PDB entry 4DUY | X-ray diffraction, 3.39 A resolution | chains A and I of the 21 polymer chains in the assembly

[Chain A]
Molecule: 16S rRNA
Source organism: Thermus thermophilus
Sequence (1522 nucleotides; numbered 0 to 1544 plus 19 insertion-coded residues; 42 numbers in that range are skipped by the numbering (no residue carries them; nothing is unmodelled there); the number before each row is that of its first residue; a row labelled like 190A-190L holds insertion residues (190A, then the next letters in order); numbering starts at 0):
     0 UUUGUUGGAG AGUCUGAUCC UGGCUCAGGG UGAACGCUGG CGGCGUGCCU AAGACAUGCA
    60 AGUCGUGCGG G
    73 CCGCGGGGUU UU
    88 ACUCCG
    95 UGGUC
   101 AGCGGCGGAC GGGUGAGUAA CGCGUGGGU
  129A G
   130 ACCUACCCGG AAGAGGGGGA CAACCCGGGG AAACUCGGGC UAAUCCCCCA UGUGGACCCG
   190 C
190A-190L CCCUUGGGGUGU
   191 GUCCAAAGGG CUUU
   216 GCCCGCUUCC GGAUGGGCCC GCGUCCCAUC AGCUAGUUGG UGGGGUAAUG GCCCACCAAG
   276 GCGACGACGG GUAGCCGGUC UGAGAGGAUG GCCGGCCACA GGGGCACUGA GACACGGGCC
   336 CCACUCCUAC GGGAGGCAGC AGUUAGGAAU CUUCCGCAAU GGGCGCAAGC CUGACGGAGC
   396 GACGCCGCUU GGAGGAAGAA GCCCUUCGGG GUGUAAACUC CUGAA
   442 CCCGGGACGA AACCCCCGAC GA
   474 GGGGACUGAC GGUACCGGG
   494 GUAAUAGCGC CGGCCAACUC CGUGCCAGCA GCCGCGGUAA UACGGAGGGC GCGAGCGUUA
   554 CCCGGAUUCA CUGGGCGUAA AGGGCGUGUA GGCGGCCUGG GGCGUCCCAU GUGAAAGACC
   614 ACGGCUCAAC CGUGGGGGAG CGUGGGAUAC GCUCAGGCUA GACGGUGGGA GAGGGUGGUG
   674 GAAUUCCCGG AGUAGCGGUG AAAUGCGCAG AUACCGGGAG GAACGCCGAU GGCGAAGGCA
   734 GCCACCUGGU CCACCCGUGA CGCUGAGGCG CGAAAGCGUG GGGAGCAAAC CGGAUUAGAU
   794 ACCCGGGUAG UCCACGCCCU AAACGAUGCG CGCUAGGUCU CUGGGUCU
   848 CCUGGGGGCC GAAGCUAACG CGUUAAGCGC GCCGCCUGGG GAGUACGGCC GCAAGGCUGA
   908 AACUCAAAGG AAUUGACGGG GGCCCGCACA AGCGGUGGAG CAUGUGGUUU AAUUCGAAGX
   968 AACGCGAAGA ACCUUACCAG GCCUUGACAU GCUAGG
 1003A G
  1004 AACCCGGGUG AAAGCCUGGG GUGCCCC
1030A-1030D GCGA
  1031 GGGGAGCCCU AGCACAGGUG CUGCAUGGCC GUCGUCAGCU CGUGCCGUGA GGUGUUGGGU
  1091 UAAGUCCCGC AACGAGCGCA ACCCCCGCCG UUAGUUGCCA GCGGUUCGGC CGGGCACUCU
  1151 AACGGGACUG CCCGCGAAA
  1171 GCGGGAGGAA GGAGGGGACG ACGUCUGGUC AGCAUGGCCC UUACGGCCUG GGCGACACAC
  1231 GUGCUACAAU GCCCACUACA AAGCGAUGCC ACCCGGCAAC GGGGAGCUAA UCGCAAAAAG
  1291 GUGGGCCCAG UUCGGAUUGG GGUCUGCAAC CCGACCCCAU GAAGCCGGAA UCGCUAGUAA
  1351 UCGCGGAUCA G
 1361A C
  1362 CAUGCCGCGG UGAAUACGUU CCCGGGCCUU GUACACACXG CCXGUXACGC CAUGGGAGCG
  1422 GGCUCUACCC GAAGUCGCCG GG
  1446 AGCCUACGGG
  1459 CAGGCGCCGA GGGUAGGGCC CGUGACUGGG GCGAAGUCGU AACAAGGUAG CUGUACCGGA
  1519 AGGUGCGGCU GGAUCCACUC CUUUCU
Disordered / not traced: 0-4, 1534-1538
Modified / non-standard residues: PSU (pseudouridine-5'-monophosphate) at position 516, 7MG (7N-methyl-8-hydroguanosine-5'-monophosphate) at position 527, M2G (N2-dimethylguanosine-5'-monophosphate) at position 966, 5MC (5-methylcytidine-5'-monophosphate) at position 967, 2MG (2N-methylguanosine-5'-monophosphate) at position 1207, 5MC (5-methylcytidine-5'-monophosphate) at position 1400, 4OC (4n,o2'-methylcytidine-5'-monophosphate) at position 1402, 5MC (5-methylcytidine-5'-monophosphate) at position 1404, 5MC (5-methylcytidine-5'-monophosphate) at position 1407, UR3 (3-methyluridine-5'-monophoshate) at position 1498, MA6 (6N-dimethyladenosine-5'-monophoshate) at position 1518, MA6 (6N-dimethyladenosine-5'-monophoshate) at position 1519, PSU (pseudouridine-5'-monophosphate) at position 1540, PSU (pseudouridine-5'-monophosphate) at position 1541
Sequence notes: engineered mutation C13 (U659 in M26923.1); conflict C1534 (A2157 in M26923.1), A1535 (C2158 in M26923.1)
Ion coordination: Mg2+ site 1 near U5 (its only coordinating residue here); Mg2+ site 2 near U12 (its only coordinating residue here); Mg2+ site 3 near U14 (its only coordinating residue here); Mg2+ site 4 near G21 (its only coordinating residue here); Mg2+ site 5: C58, U387; Mg2+ site 6: A59, U387; Mg2+ site 7: G61, G105; Mg2+ site 8 near G70 (its only coordinating residue here); Mg2+ site 9 near U83 (its only coordinating residue here); Mg2+ site 10: G107, G324; Mg2+ site 11 near A109 (its only coordinating residue here); Mg2+ site 12 near G111 (its only coordinating residue here); 94 more Mg2+ sites not listed

[Chain I]
Name: ribosomal protein S9
Source organism: Thermus thermophilus
UniProtKB: P80374 (RS9_THET8); residues 1-128 here = UniProt positions 1-128
Chain sequence (128 residues; numbered 1 to 128; the number before each row is that of its first residue):
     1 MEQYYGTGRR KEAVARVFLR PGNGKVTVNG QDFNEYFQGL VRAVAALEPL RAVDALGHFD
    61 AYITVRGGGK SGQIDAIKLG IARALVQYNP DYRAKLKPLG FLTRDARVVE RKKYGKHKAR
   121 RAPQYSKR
Disordered / not traced: 1
Ion coordination: Mg2+ near Val-109 (its only coordinating residue here)

[How chain A and chain I interact]
Pairs across the interface - 115 pairs, chain A then chain I:
  G941(A) with Arg-121(I), base contact
  G942(A) with Gln-124(I), hydrogen bond to the base
  U943(A) with Gln-124(I), hydrogen bond to the sugar
  M2G_966(A) with Arg-128(I), base contact
  5MC_967(A) with Arg-128(I), hydrogen bond to the phosphate
  A968(A) with Arg-128(I), salt bridge to the phosphate
  C970(A) with Ser-126(I), base contact
  C1116(A) with Val-108(I), sugar contact
  G1117(A) with Arg-104(I), hydrogen bond to the phosphate
  C1118(A) with Arg-9(I), salt bridge to the phosphate; Arg-83(I), hydrogen bond to the phosphate; Arg-104(I), salt bridge to the phosphate
  C1119(A) with Arg-9(I), salt bridge to the phosphate; Arg-83(I), salt bridge to the phosphate
  C1128(A) with Arg-16(I), sugar contact; Arg-66(I), salt bridge to the phosphate
  C1129(A) with Tyr-62(I), phosphate contact
  A1130(A) with Gln-3(I), hydrogen bond to the sugar; Phe-18(I), sugar contact; Arg-20(I), hydrogen bond to the phosphate; Tyr-62(I), sugar contact
  G1131(A) with Arg-20(I), salt bridge to the phosphate
  C1147(A) with Tyr-5(I), hydrogen bond to the sugar; Arg-16(I), hydrogen bond to the base
  U1148(A) with Tyr-5(I), sugar contact; Thr-7(I), hydrogen bond to the phosphate; Arg-9(I), phosphate contact; Val-14(I), phosphate contact; Arg-16(I), sugar contact
  C1149(A) with Arg-9(I), salt bridge to the phosphate; Val-14(I), phosphate contact
  G1177(A) with Lys-97(I), salt bridge to the phosphate
  G1178(A) with Arg-93(I), salt bridge to the phosphate; Lys-97(I), hydrogen bond to the base
  A1179(A) with Arg-93(I), salt bridge to the phosphate; Leu-102(I), sugar contact; Thr-103(I), phosphate contact; Arg-104(I), hydrogen bond to the sugar
  A1180(A) with Thr-103(I), hydrogen bond to the phosphate
  G1186(A) with Lys-113(I), phosphate contact
  G1187(A) with Arg-111(I), hydrogen bond to the sugar; Lys-113(I), phosphate contact
  A1188(A) with Tyr-114(I), phosphate contact
  C1230(A) with Lys-127(I), phosphate contact
  G1231(A) with Ser-126(I), phosphate contact; Lys-127(I), salt bridge to the phosphate
  U1232(A) with Gln-124(I), hydrogen bond to the phosphate; Tyr-125(I), phosphate contact; Ser-126(I), phosphate contact
  G1233(A) with His-117(I), salt bridge to the phosphate; Pro-123(I), phosphate contact; Gln-124(I), hydrogen bond to the phosphate
  A1248(A) with Tyr-36(I), sugar contact; Lys-70(I), hydrogen bond to the sugar
  C1249(A) with Tyr-36(I), sugar contact; Gly-68(I), hydrogen bond to the sugar; Gly-69(I), sugar contact; Lys-70(I), sugar contact; Gln-73(I), hydrogen bond to the sugar
  A1250(A) with Arg-66(I), phosphate contact; Gly-67(I), hydrogen bond to the phosphate; Gly-68(I), sugar contact
  A1251(A) with Glu-12(I), sugar contact; Gly-67(I), phosphate contact
  G1290(A) with Leu-40(I), sugar contact
  G1291(A) with Gln-38(I), hydrogen bond to the sugar; Gly-39(I), sugar contact
  U1292(A) with Gln-38(I), sugar contact
  C1342(A) with Gln-124(I), sugar contact; Tyr-125(I), hydrogen bond to the phosphate
  G1343(A) with Arg-121(I), sugar contact; Ala-122(I), hydrogen bond to the sugar; Tyr-125(I), hydrogen bond to the phosphate
  C1344(A) with Arg-120(I), sugar contact
  U1345(A) with Arg-120(I), salt bridge to the phosphate
  A1346(A) with Arg-120(I), salt bridge to the phosphate
  G1347(A) with Arg-10(I), hydrogen bond to the base; Arg-107(I), hydrogen bond to the base; Val-108(I), sugar contact; Val-109(I), phosphate contact; Glu-110(I), hydrogen bond to the phosphate
  U1348(A) with Val-109(I), phosphate contact; Glu-110(I), hydrogen bond to the phosphate; Arg-120(I), phosphate contact
  A1349(A) with Lys-118(I), salt bridge to the phosphate; Arg-120(I), phosphate contact; Arg-121(I), hydrogen bond to the phosphate
  A1350(A) with Lys-118(I), salt bridge to the phosphate; Arg-121(I), salt bridge to the phosphate
  U1351(A) with Lys-118(I), hydrogen bond to the base
  C1366(A) with His-117(I), salt bridge to the phosphate
  C1367(A) with Lys-112(I), salt bridge to the phosphate; Tyr-114(I), phosphate contact; Gly-115(I), hydrogen bond to the phosphate; Lys-116(I), phosphate contact
  G1368(A) with Arg-111(I), salt bridge to the phosphate; Lys-112(I), salt bridge to the phosphate; Lys-113(I), phosphate contact; Tyr-114(I), hydrogen bond to the phosphate
  C1369(A) with Arg-111(I), phosphate contact; Lys-112(I), hydrogen bond to the phosphate
  G1370(A) with Glu-12(I), phosphate contact
  G1371(A) with Lys-11(I), phosphate contact; Glu-12(I), phosphate contact; Gly-68(I), sugar contact; Gly-69(I), hydrogen bond to the phosphate; Val-109(I), phosphate contact
  U1372(A) with Lys-11(I), salt bridge to the phosphate; Gly-69(I), phosphate contact; Lys-70(I), phosphate contact; Ser-71(I), hydrogen bond to the phosphate; Gly-72(I), hydrogen bond to the phosphate
  G1373(A) with Lys-11(I), hydrogen bond to the base; Arg-42(I), salt bridge to the phosphate; Ser-71(I), hydrogen bond to the phosphate
Also at the interface, not in a pair above, chain A (57 interface residues in all): G1127, A1146, G1184
Also at the interface, not in a pair above, chain I (54 interface residues in all): Asp-105, Ala-106

[Summary]
Chain A and chain I form an interface of 57 and 54 residues respectively, with 38 hydrogen bonds and 24 salt
bridges. Polar contacts include G942(A)/Gln-124(I), C1147(A)/Arg-16(I) and G1178(A)/Lys-97(I). C58(A) and
U387(A) form the Mg2+ site 5. A59(A) and U387(A) form the Mg2+ site 6.
Chain A is 16S rRNA and chain I is ribosomal protein S9, both from Thermus thermophilus; the structure,
Crystal structure of the Thermus thermophilus 30S ribosomal subunit with a 16S rRNA mutation, U13C, was
determined by X-ray diffraction.
